3LG7 - chains A and C of the 3 polymer chains in the assembly; structure by X-ray diffraction, 2.50 A resolution.

Chain A (and C):
Name: 4e10_s0_1ez3a_002_c (T246)
From: Artificial gene
Notes: chain C of this document is another copy of the same molecule, construct and numbering; everything in this record applies to it too
Amino-acid sequence (133 residues; numbered 0 to 132; the number before each row is that of its first residue; numbering starts at 0):
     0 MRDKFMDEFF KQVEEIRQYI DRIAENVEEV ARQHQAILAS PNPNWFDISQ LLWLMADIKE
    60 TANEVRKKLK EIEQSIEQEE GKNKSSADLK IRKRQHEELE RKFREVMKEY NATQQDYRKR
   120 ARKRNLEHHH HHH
Unresolved in the structure: 80-82, 127-132 (chain C: 0, 80-83, 127-132)
Modified / non-standard residues: Met0 (n-formylmethionine; FME)

Interface between chain A and chain C:
Pairs across the interface (14):
  Ile47(A) with Trp44(C), hydrophobic
  Leu50(A) with Trp44(C)
  Leu51(A) with Trp44(C); Ile47(C), hydrophobic
  Met54(A) with Trp44(C), hydrophobic; Phe45(C); Ser48(C)
  Ala55(A) with Leu51(C), hydrophobic
  Lys58(A) with Gln49(C); Trp52(C)
  Glu59(A) with Trp52(C)
  Asn62(A) with Trp52(C)
  Gln113(A) with Phe45(C)
  Tyr116(A) with Trp44(C), hydrogen bond
Other interface residues (no listed pair), chain A (11 interface residues in all): Asn124
Other interface residues (no listed pair), chain C (8 interface residues in all): Asn41

Overview:
11 residues of chain A and 8 residues of chain C are in contact; the contacts include 1 hydrogen bond. The
hydrogen-bonded pair is Tyr116(A)-Trp44(C).
Both chains are 4e10_s0_1ez3a_002_c (T246) (Artificial gene). Entry 3LG7 (Crystal structure of HIV
epitope-scaffold 4E10_S0_1EZ3A_002_C) was determined by X-ray diffraction (same publication as 3LEF and 3LF9).
